4G4N - chains A and C of the 3 polymer chains in the assembly; structure by X-ray diffraction, 1.85 A resolution.

== Chain A ==
Molecule: Formamidopyrimidine-DNA glycosylase
Source organism: Geobacillus stearothermophilus
Notes: EC 3.2.2.23
Reference sequence: P84131 (P84131_GEOSE); numbering as in UniProt (aligned over 2-274)
Sequence (273 residues; row label = number of the first residue in the row):
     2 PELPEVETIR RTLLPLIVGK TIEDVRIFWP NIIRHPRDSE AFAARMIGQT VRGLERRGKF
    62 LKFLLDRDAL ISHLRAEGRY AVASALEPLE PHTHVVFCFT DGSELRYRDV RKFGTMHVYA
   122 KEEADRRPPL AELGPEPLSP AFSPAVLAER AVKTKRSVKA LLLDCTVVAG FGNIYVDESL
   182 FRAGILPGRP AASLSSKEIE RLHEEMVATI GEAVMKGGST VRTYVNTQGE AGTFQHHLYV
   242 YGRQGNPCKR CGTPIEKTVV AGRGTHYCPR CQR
Disordered / not traced: 218-237
Differences from the reference sequence: engineered mutation Ala-77 (Met in P84131), Cys-166 (Gln in P84131)
Metal / ion sites: Zn2+: Cys-249, Cys-252, Cys-269, Cys-272
From the paper describing this entry:
  - mutagenesis - M77A: unchanged catalytic activity
  - mutagenesis - M77A: unchanged binding to non-lesion-containing DNA
  - conformationally variable residues (order/disorder transition): Lys-217 to His-237
  - binding site for the 16-nt DNA strand (chain C): Phe-114
  - mutagenesis - R76A: decreased catalytic activity on oxoG-containing substrate
  - mutagenesis - R76K, R76M: decreased catalytic activity on oxoG

== Chain C ==
Molecule: 16-nt DNA strand
Sequence (16 nucleotides; each row starts with the number of its first residue):
     1 TGCGTCCGAG XCTACC
Disordered / not traced: 1-2, 16
Modified residues: TX2 (5'-O-{(R)-hydroxy[(2-sulfanylethyl)amino]phosphoryl}thymidine) at position 11

== Interface between chain A and chain C ==
Contacting residue pairs (21):
  Lys-60(A) with DA9(C), phosphate contact; DG10(C), phosphate contact
  Phe-61(A) with DG10(C), sugar contact
  His-74(A) with DA9(C), hydrogen bond to the phosphate; DG10(C), salt bridge to the phosphate
  Arg-76(A) with DA9(C), hydrogen bond to the base; DG10(C), hydrogen bond to the sugar
  Phe-114(A) with DG8(C), base contact; DA9(C), base contact
  Pro-129(A) with DC12(C), phosphate contact
  Pro-130(A) with TX2_11(C), base contact
  Ala-132(A) with TX2_11(C), base contact
  Glu-133(A) with TX2_11(C), base contact
  Leu-134(A) with TX2_11(C), base contact
  Cys-166(A) with TX2_11(C), covalent bond
  Thr-167(A) with TX2_11(C), base contact
  Asn-174(A) with DA9(C), phosphate contact
  Gly-263(A) with DG8(C), phosphate contact
  Arg-264(A) with DG8(C), sugar contact; DA9(C), salt bridge to the phosphate
  Gly-265(A) with DG8(C), hydrogen bond to the phosphate
Also at the interface, not in a pair above, chain A (19 interface residues in all): Glu-3, Arg-112, Gly-171

== Summary ==
19 residues of chain A face 5 of chain C across their interface, with 1 covalent bond, 4 hydrogen bonds and 2
salt bridges. Polar pairs include Arg-76(A)/DA9(C), Arg-76(A)/DG10(C) and His-74(A)/DA9(C). From the paper: a
binding site for the 16-nt DNA strand (chain C) at Phe-114(A); R76K and R76M of chain A reduce catalytic
activity on oxoG; 4 substitutions were tested in all.
Here chain A is Formamidopyrimidine-DNA glycosylase (Geobacillus stearothermophilus) and chain C is a 16-nt
DNA strand. Entry 4G4N (MutM containing M77A mutation bound to undamaged DNA) was determined by X-ray
diffraction (same publication as 4G4O, 4G4Q and 4G4R).
